PDB entry 7D6F | X-ray diffraction, 3.00 A resolution | chains A and B

# Chain A
Molecule: Membrane-associated guanylate kinase, WW and PDZ domain-containing protein 2
Source organism: Mus musculus
UniProt: Q9WVQ1 (MAGI2_MOUSE); residues 914-1010 here = UniProt positions 914-1010
Sequence (101 residues; numbered 910 to 1010; the number before each row is that of its first residue):
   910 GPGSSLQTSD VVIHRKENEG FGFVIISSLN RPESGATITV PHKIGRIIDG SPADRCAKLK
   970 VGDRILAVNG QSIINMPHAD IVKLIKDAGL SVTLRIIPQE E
Not modelled in the structure: 910-915, 939-944, 1009-1010
Construct notes: expression tag (910-913)

# Chain B
Molecule: Kinase D-interacting substrate of 220 kDa
Source organism: Rattus norvegicus
UniProt: Q9EQG6 (KDIS_RAT); residues 1748-1762 here = UniProt positions 1748-1762
Sequence (19 residues; numbered 1744 to 1762; the number before each row is that of its first residue):
  1744 GPGSSSESTG FGEERESIL
Not modelled in the structure: 1744-1753
Construct notes: expression tag (1744-1747)

# How chain A and chain B interact
Residue-residue contacts (24):
  Gly929(A) - Leu1762(B)
  Phe930(A) - Leu1762(B)  hydrogen bond (backbone-backbone)
  Gly931(A) - Leu1762(B)  hydrogen bond (backbone-backbone)
  Phe932(A) - Ile1761(B)
  Phe932(A) - Leu1762(B)  hydrogen bond (backbone-backbone)
  Val933(A) - Ser1760(B)
  Val933(A) - Ile1761(B)  hydrophobic
  Ile934(A) - Arg1758(B)
  Ile934(A) - Glu1759(B)
  Ile934(A) - Ser1760(B)  hydrogen bond (backbone-backbone)
  Ile934(A) - Leu1762(B)  hydrophobic
  Ile935(A) - Glu1757(B)
  Ile935(A) - Arg1758(B)
  Ile935(A) - Glu1759(B)
  Ser936(A) - Glu1756(B)
  Ser936(A) - Glu1757(B)
  Ser936(A) - Arg1758(B)  hydrogen bond (backbone-backbone)
  Ser937(A) - Glu1756(B)
  Leu938(A) - Glu1756(B)
  His987(A) - Arg1758(B)
  His987(A) - Ser1760(B)  hydrogen bond
  Val991(A) - Ser1760(B)
  Val991(A) - Leu1762(B)  hydrophobic
  Ile994(A) - Leu1762(B)  hydrophobic
Also at the interface, not in a pair above, chain A (14 interface residues in all): Ile957

# In short
Chain A and chain B form an interface of 14 and 7 residues respectively, with 6 hydrogen bonds. Among the
polar pairs are His987(A)-Ser1760(B), Phe930(A)-Leu1762(B) and Gly931(A)-Leu1762(B).
Here chain A is Membrane-associated guanylate kinase, WW and PDZ domain-containing protein 2 (Mus musculus)
and chain B is Kinase D-interacting substrate of 220 kDa (Rattus norvegicus). Entry 7D6F (The crystal
structure of ARMS-PBM/MAGI2-PDZ4) was determined by X-ray diffraction.
